Entry 6UDK (electron microscopy, 3.90 A resolution); this record covers chains G and D of the 18 polymer chains in the assembly.

# Chain G
Protein: RC1 variant of HIV-1 Env glycoprotein gp120
From: Human immunodeficiency virus 1
Chain sequence (481 residues; row label = number of the first residue in the row; note: 12 numbers in that range are skipped by the numbering (no residue carries them; nothing is unmodelled there); a row labelled like 185A-185I holds insertion residues (185A, then the next letters in order)):
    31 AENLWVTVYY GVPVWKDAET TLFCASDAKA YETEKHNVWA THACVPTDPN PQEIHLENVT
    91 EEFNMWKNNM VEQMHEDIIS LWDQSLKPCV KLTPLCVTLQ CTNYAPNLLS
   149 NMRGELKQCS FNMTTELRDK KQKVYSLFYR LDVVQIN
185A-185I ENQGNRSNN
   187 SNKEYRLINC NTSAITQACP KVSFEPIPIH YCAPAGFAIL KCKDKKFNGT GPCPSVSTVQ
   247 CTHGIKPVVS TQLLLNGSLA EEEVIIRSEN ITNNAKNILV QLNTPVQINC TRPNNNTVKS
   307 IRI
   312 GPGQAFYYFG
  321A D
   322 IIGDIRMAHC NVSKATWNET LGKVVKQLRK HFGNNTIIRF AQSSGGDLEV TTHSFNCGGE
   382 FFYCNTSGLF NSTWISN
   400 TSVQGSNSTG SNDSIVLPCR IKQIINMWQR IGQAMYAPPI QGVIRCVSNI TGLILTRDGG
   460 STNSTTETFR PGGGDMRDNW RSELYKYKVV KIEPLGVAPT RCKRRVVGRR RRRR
Unresolved in the structure: 58-65, 78-80, 185A-185I, 400-410, 506-513
Disulfide bonds: Cys54-Cys74, Cys119-Cys205, Cys126-Cys196, Cys131-Cys157, Cys218-Cys247, Cys228-Cys239, Cys296-Cys331, Cys378-Cys445, Cys385-Cys418
Covalent attachments: N-acetylglucosamine (NAG) linked to Asn88, Asn160, Asn197, Asn234, Asn262, Asn295, Asn301, Asn339, Asn355, Asn386, Asn392, Asn448; glycan linked to Asn276, Asn332
Reported in the primary citation:
  - post-translational modification sites: Asn197, Asn276

# Chain D
Protein: 1-55 Fab Heavy Chain
From: Homo sapiens
UniProtKB: S6C4S0 (S6C4S0_HUMAN); residues 111-220 here correspond to UniProt positions 140-249 (UniProt number = residue number + 29)
Chain sequence (262 residues; row label = number of the first residue in the row; a row labelled like 35A-35F holds insertion residues (35A, then the next letters in order); numbers below 1 keep their minus sign (Met-18 is residue -18)):
   -18 MGWSCIILFL VATATGAHSQ GRLFQSGTEV KRPGASVKIS CRADDDPYTD DDTF
35A-35F TKYYTH
    36 WIRQAPGQPP EWLGVIS
   52A P
    53 HFARPIYSYK FRDRLTLTRD SSLTAVYFEL
82A-82C RGL
    83 QPDDTGIYFC ARDPFGDM
100A-100H YPHYNYHM
   101 DVWGGGTTVI VSSASTKGPS VFPLAPSSKS TSGGTAALGC LVKDYFPEPV TVSWNSGALT
   161 SGVHTFPAVL QSSGLYSLSS VVTVPSSSLG TQTYICNVNH KPSNTKVDKR VEPKSCDKTH
   221 HHHHH
Unresolved in the structure: -18 to 1, 114-225
Disulfide bonds: Cys22-Cys92
Differences from the reference sequence: expression tag (221-225)

# How chain G and chain D interact
Contacting residue pairs (32):
  Glu49(G) with Tyr100A(D), hydrogen bond
  Lys97(G) with Tyr100D(D)
  Asn99(G) with Tyr100A(D)
  Glu102(G) with Tyr100A(D); Tyr100D(D), hydrogen bond
  Ala281(G) with Phe97(D), hydrophobic
  Lys282(G) with Tyr100F(D)
  Ser365(G) with Pro57(D); Tyr59(D)
  Gly366(G) with Ala55(D); Arg56(D); Pro57(D)
  Gly367(G) with Ala55(D)
  Asp368(G) with Phe54(D), hydrogen bond (backbone-backbone)
  Glu370(G) with Phe54(D)
  Val371(G) with Phe54(D); Arg56(D)
  Gln428(G) with Thr35A(D), hydrogen bond (side chain-backbone); Pro52A(D), hydrogen bond (side chain-backbone); His53(D), hydrogen bond (side chain-backbone); Arg71(D), hydrogen bond; Leu75(D)
  Ile430(G) with Asp31(D)
  Thr455(G) with Arg56(D)
  Asp457(G) with Arg64(D), salt bridge
  Gly458(G) with Tyr61(D)
  Gly459(G) with Tyr61(D)
  Arg469(G) with Arg64(D)
  Gly471(G) with Arg56(D)
  Gly473(G) with His53(D); Phe54(D)
  Asp474(G) with His53(D), salt bridge
Interface residues without a listed pair, chain G (33 interface residues in all): Trp96, Asn98, Ile194, Asn195, Thr198, Asn283, Asn425, Trp427, Ser460, Gly472, Arg476
Interface residues without a listed pair, chain D (22 interface residues in all): Ser60, Thr70, Ser73, Ser74, Asp99

# Overview
33 residues of chain G and 22 residues of chain D are in contact, with 7 hydrogen bonds and 2 salt bridges.
Among the polar pairs are Asp457(G)-Arg64(D), Asp474(G)-His53(D) and Glu49(G)-Tyr100A(D). Covalently linked
N-acetylglucosamine: at Asn88(G), Asn160(G), Asn197(G), Asn234(G), Asn262(G) and Asn295(G) and 6 more. From
the paper: modification sites Asn197(G) and Asn276(G).
Chain G is RC1 variant of HIV-1 Env glycoprotein gp120 (Human immunodeficiency virus 1) and chain D is 1-55
Fab Heavy Chain (Homo sapiens); the structure, HIV-1 bNAb 1-55 in complex with modified BG505 SOSIP-based
immunogen RC1 and 10-1074, was determined by electron microscopy (same publication as 6UDJ).
